PDB entry 4CHM | X-ray diffraction, 2.10 A resolution | chain A

[Chain A]
Name: Imc sub-compartment protein ISP1
From: Toxoplasma gondii
Notes: fragment: ph fold core domain, residues 58-176
UniProt: S8GCI7 (S8GCI7_TOXGO); numbering as in UniProt (aligned over 58-176)
Amino-acid sequence (126 residues; row label = number of the first residue in the row):
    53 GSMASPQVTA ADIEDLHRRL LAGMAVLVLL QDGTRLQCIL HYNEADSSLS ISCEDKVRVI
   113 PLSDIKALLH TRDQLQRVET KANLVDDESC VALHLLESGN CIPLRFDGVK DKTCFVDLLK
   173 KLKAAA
Not modelled in the structure: 53
Sequence notes: expression tag (53-57, 177-178)
Disulfides: C90-C105
From the paper describing this entry:
  - binding site for sulfate ion: R110

[In short]
From the paper: a binding site for sulfate ion at R110.
Chain A is Imc sub-compartment protein ISP1 (Toxoplasma gondii); the structure, Structure of Inner Membrane
Complex (IMC) Sub-compartment Protein 1 (ISP1) from Toxoplasma gondii, was determined by X-ray diffraction,
deposited together with 4CHJ.
